PDB entry 6UKP | electron microscopy, 3.81 A resolution | chains C and D of the 7 polymer chains in the assembly

== Chain C (and D) ==
Name: Mitochondrial chaperone BCS1
From: Mus musculus
Notes: chain D of this document is another copy of the same molecule, construct and numbering; everything in this record applies to it too
UniProtKB: Q9CZP5 (BCS1_MOUSE); numbering as in UniProt (aligned over 1-418)
Sequence (427 residues; numbered 1 to 427; the number before each row is that of its first residue):
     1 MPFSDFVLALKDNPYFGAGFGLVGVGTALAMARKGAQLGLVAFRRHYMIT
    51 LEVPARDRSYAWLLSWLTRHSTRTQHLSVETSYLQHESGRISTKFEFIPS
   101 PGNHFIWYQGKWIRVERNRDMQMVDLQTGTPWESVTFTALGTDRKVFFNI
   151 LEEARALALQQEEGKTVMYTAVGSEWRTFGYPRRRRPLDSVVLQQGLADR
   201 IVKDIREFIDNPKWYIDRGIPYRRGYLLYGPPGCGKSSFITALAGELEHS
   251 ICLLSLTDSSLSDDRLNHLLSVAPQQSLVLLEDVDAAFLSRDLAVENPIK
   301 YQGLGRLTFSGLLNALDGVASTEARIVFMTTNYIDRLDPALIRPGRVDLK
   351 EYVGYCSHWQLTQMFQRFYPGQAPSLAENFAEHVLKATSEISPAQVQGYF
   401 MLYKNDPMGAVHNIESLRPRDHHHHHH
Unresolved in the structure: 1-28, 289-310, 418-427
Differences from the reference sequence: expression tag (419-427)
From the paper describing this entry:
  - catalytic residues: Glu282 (proposed by the authors, not directly observed)

== Interface between chain C and chain D ==
Residue-residue contacts - 47 pairs, chain C then chain D:
  Thr72(C) - Arg144(D)  hydrogen bond (backbone-side chain)
  His76(C) - His46(D)
  His76(C) - Leu51(D)
  Leu77(C) - Leu51(D)
  Leu77(C) - Glu52(D)
  Leu77(C) - Val53(D)  hydrogen bond (backbone-backbone)
  Ser78(C) - Val53(D)
  Val79(C) - Glu52(D)
  Val79(C) - Val53(D)
  Thr81(C) - Asp57(D)  hydrogen bond (side chain-backbone)
  Thr81(C) - Arg58(D)
  Thr81(C) - Ser59(D)
  Tyr83(C) - Arg58(D)
  Glu87(C) - Tyr169(D)  hydrogen bond
  Ser88(C) - Val167(D)
  Ser88(C) - Ser250(D)
  Ile91(C) - Leu159(D)  hydrophobic
  Thr93(C) - Arg155(D)
  Phe95(C) - Leu151(D)  hydrophobic
  Phe95(C) - Glu152(D)
  Phe97(C) - Phe148(D)  hydrophobic
  Phe105(C) - Phe43(D)  hydrophobic
  Arg119(C) - Trp132(D)
  Asp120(C) - Gln122(D)  hydrogen bond (backbone-side chain)
  Met121(C) - Gln122(D)
  Met123(C) - Gln122(D)
  Met123(C) - Met123(D)  hydrogen bond (side chain-backbone)
  Met123(C) - Val124(D)
  Met123(C) - Asp125(D)
  Gly129(C) - Asp125(D)
  Gly129(C) - Leu126(D)
  Thr130(C) - Gln127(D)
  Phe179(C) - His268(D)
  Phe179(C) - Ser271(D)
  Arg183(C) - Val319(D)  hydrogen bond (side chain-backbone)
  Arg183(C) - Ala320(D)
  Arg183(C) - Ser321(D)
  Arg183(C) - Glu323(D)
  Arg184(C) - Glu323(D)
  Phe368(C) - Arg218(D)  hydrogen bond (backbone-side chain)
  Gln397(C) - Arg218(D)  hydrogen bond (side chain-backbone)
  Gln397(C) - Gly219(D)
  Gln397(C) - Ile220(D)
  Met401(C) - Ile220(D)  hydrophobic
  Leu402(C) - Pro344(D)  hydrophobic
  Lys404(C) - Trp214(D)
  Lys404(C) - Ile220(D)
Interface residues without a listed pair, chain C (44 interface residues in all): Arg73, Thr74, Gln75, Arg90, Asn103, His104, Val124, Leu126, Pro131, Gly180, Tyr181, Arg186, Leu253, Glu282, Arg367, Pro370
Interface residues without a listed pair, chain D (48 interface residues in all): Tyr47, Ile49, Thr50, Trp62, Thr142, Lys165, Tyr215, Asp217, Glu248, His249, Val272, Gln275, Gln276

== Summary ==
Chain C and chain D form an interface of 44 and 48 residues respectively, with 9 hydrogen bonds. Polar pairs
include Thr72(C)-Arg144(D), Thr81(C)-Asp57(D) and Glu87(C)-Tyr169(D). The paper reports the catalytic residue
Glu282(C).
Chain C and chain D are both Mitochondrial chaperone BCS1 (Mus musculus); the structure, Apo mBcs1, was
determined by electron microscopy, deposited together with 6UKO, 6U1Y and 6UKS.
